3RZK - chains A and C of the 3 polymer chains in the assembly; structure by X-ray diffraction, 2.78 A resolution.

== Chain A ==
Molecule: Alpha-ketoglutarate-dependent dioxygenase alkB homolog 2
From: Homo sapiens
Notes: EC 1.14.11.-
Reference sequence: Q6NS38 (ALKB2_HUMAN); residues 56-261 here = UniProt positions 56-261
Amino-acid sequence (209 residues; numbered 53 to 261; the number before each row is that of its first residue):
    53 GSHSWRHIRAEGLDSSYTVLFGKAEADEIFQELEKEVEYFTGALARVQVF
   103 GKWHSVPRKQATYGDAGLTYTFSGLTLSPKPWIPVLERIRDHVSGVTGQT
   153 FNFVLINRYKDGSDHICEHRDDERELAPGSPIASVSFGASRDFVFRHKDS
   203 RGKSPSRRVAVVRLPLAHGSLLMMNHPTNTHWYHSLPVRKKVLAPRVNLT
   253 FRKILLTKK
Disordered / not traced: 53-54, 204-206, 259-261
Sequence notes: expression tag (53-55); engineered mutation Ser67 (Cys in Q6NS38), Ser165 (Cys in Q6NS38), Cys169 (Gly in Q6NS38), Ser192 (Cys in Q6NS38)
Metal / ion sites: Mn2+: His171, Asp173, His236 (together with 2-oxoglutaric acid)
Ligand contacts: 2-oxoglutaric acid (AKG): Leu157, Asn159, Tyr161, Ile168, His171, Asp173, Ser186, Phe195, Leu218, His236, Leu238, Arg248, Asn250, Thr252, Arg254
Curated features (UniProtKB/Swiss-Prot):
  - binding site (substrate): Phe102 to Lys104, Tyr122 to Phe124, Asp174
  - binding site (2-oxoglutarate): Asn159, Tyr161, His171, His236, Arg248, Thr252, Arg254
  - binding site (Fe cation): His171, Asp173, His236
  - mutagenesis: Val101 to Gly103 (Strong decrease of activity toward N1-methyladenine adduct in both ssDNA and dsDNA substrates), Val101 (V101A: Decreases activity toward N1-methyladenine adduct in ssDNA. Has no effect on lesion repair in dsDNA; V101G: Loss of activity toward N1-methyladenine adduct in either ssDNA or dsDNA ...), Phe102 (F102A: Strong decrease of activity toward N1-methyladenine adduct. Loss of activity toward N1-methyladenine adduct in either ssDNA or dsDNA; when associated with G-101), Arg110 (R110A: Loss of activity toward N1-methyladenine adduct in either ssDNA or dsDNA), Tyr122 (Y122A: Decreases activity toward N1-methyladenine adduct in either ssDNA or dsDNA), Phe124 (F124A: Loss of activity toward N1-methyladenine adduct in either ssDNA or dsDNA), Ser125 (S125A: Strong decrease of activity toward N1-methyladenine adduct in ssDNA. Has no effect on lesion repair in dsDNA), Asp173 (D173A: Loss of activity associated with decreased rDNA transcription), Glu175 (E175A: Loss of activity), His236 (H236A: Decreases activity)
What the authors report for this chain:
  - mutagenesis - V101G/F102A: abolished catalytic activity
  - mutagenesis - V101A, F102A: decreased catalytic activity on 1-meA
  - mutagenesis - V101A, F102A: decreased catalytic activity on 3-meC

== Chain C ==
Molecule: 13-nt DNA strand
Sequence (13 nucleotides; numbered 272 to 284; the number before each row is that of its first residue):
   272 TCGCAGTTAGACA

== How chain A and chain C interact ==
Pairs across the interface (12; chain A residue first):
  Gln100(A) with DA282(C), hydrogen bond to the phosphate
  Phe102(A) with DT278(C), stacking on the base; DT279(C), sugar contact
  Gly103(A) with DA280(C), base contact; DG281(C), sugar contact
  Lys104(A) with DA280(C), salt bridge to the phosphate
  Trp105(A) with DA280(C), hydrogen bond to the base
  Arg198(A) with DC275(C), salt bridge to the phosphate
  Arg215(A) with DG274(C), salt bridge to the phosphate
  Arg241(A) with DC273(C), phosphate contact; DG274(C), salt bridge to the phosphate
  Lys242(A) with DC273(C), hydrogen bond to the phosphate
Interface residues without a listed pair, chain A (11 interface residues in all): Arg98, Val240

== Summary ==
The interface between chain A and chain C involves 11 residues on one side and 8 on the other; the contacts
include 3 hydrogen bonds, 4 salt bridges and 1 aromatic stacking contact. Polar pairs include
Trp105(A)-DA280(C), Gln100(A)-DA282(C) and Lys242(A)-DC273(C). The paper reports that V101A and F102A of chain
A reduce catalytic activity on 1-meA; V101A and F102A of chain A reduce catalytic activity on 3-meC.
Here chain A is Alpha-ketoglutarate-dependent dioxygenase alkB homolog 2 (Homo sapiens) and chain C is a 13-nt
DNA strand. Entry 3RZK (Duplex Interrogation by a Direct DNA Repair Protein in the Search of Damage) was
determined by X-ray diffraction (same publication as 3RZG, 3RZH, 3RZJ, 3RZL, 3RZM, 3S57 and 3S5A).
